1AQC - chains A and C of the 4 polymer chains in the assembly; structure by X-ray diffraction, 2.30 A resolution.

== Chain A ==
Protein: X11
Source organism: Homo sapiens
Notes: fragment: ptb domain
Reference sequence: Q02410 (APBA1_HUMAN); residues 324-494 here correspond to UniProt positions 453-623 (UniProt number = residue number + 129)
Chain sequence (172 residues; each row starts with the number of its first residue):
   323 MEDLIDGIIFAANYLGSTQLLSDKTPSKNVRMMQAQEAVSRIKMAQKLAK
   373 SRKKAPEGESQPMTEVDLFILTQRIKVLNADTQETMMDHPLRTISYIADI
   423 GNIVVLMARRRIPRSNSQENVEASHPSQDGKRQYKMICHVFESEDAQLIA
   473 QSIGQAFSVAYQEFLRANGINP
Disordered / not traced: 371-384, 434-455, 489-494
Construct notes: conflict Mse354 (Met483 in Q02410), Mse355 (Met484 in Q02410), Mse366 (Met495 in Q02410), Mse385 (Met514 in Q02410), Mse408 (Met537 in Q02410), Mse409 (Met538 in Q02410), Mse429 (Met558 in Q02410), Mse458 (Met587 in Q02410)
Modified / non-standard residues: Mse323, Mse354, Mse355, Mse366, Mse385, Mse408, Mse409, Mse429, Mse458 (selenomethionine; parent Met)

== Chain C ==
Protein: Peptide
Chain sequence (10 residues; each row starts with the number of its first residue):
     3 GYENPTYKFF

== Interface between chain A and chain C ==
Pairs across the interface (29; chain A residue first):
  Lys346(A) with Tyr9(C), hydrogen bond
  Arg353(A) with Glu5(C), salt bridge
  Leu413(A) with Asn6(C), hydrogen bond (backbone-side chain)
  Arg414(A) with Tyr9(C); Phe12(C)
  Ile416(A) with Asn6(C), hydrogen bond (backbone-side chain); Tyr9(C)
  Ser417(A) with Glu5(C); Asn6(C), hydrogen bond (backbone-backbone); Tyr9(C)
  Tyr418(A) with Gly3(C); Tyr4(C); Glu5(C)
  Ile419(A) with Gly3(C); Tyr4(C), hydrogen bond (backbone-backbone)
  Ala420(A) with Gly3(C)
  Arg431(A) with Tyr9(C); Phe12(C)
  Mse458(A) with Tyr9(C)
  Ala472(A) with Tyr4(C)
  Gln473(A) with Tyr4(C), hydrogen bond
  Phe479(A) with Tyr4(C); Glu5(C); Asn6(C)
  Ala482(A) with Thr8(C)
  Tyr483(A) with Pro7(C), hydrophobic; Thr8(C), hydrogen bond (backbone-side chain)
  Phe486(A) with Phe11(C), hydrophobic; Phe12(C), hydrophobic
Also at the interface, not in a pair above, chain A (20 interface residues in all): Mse354, Thr415, Gly476
Also at the interface, not in a pair above, chain C (10 interface residues in all): Lys10

== Summary ==
20 residues of chain A and 10 residues of chain C are in contact, with 7 hydrogen bonds and 1 salt bridge.
Polar pairs include Arg353(A)-Glu5(C), Lys346(A)-Tyr9(C) and Leu413(A)-Asn6(C).
Here chain A is X11 (Homo sapiens) and chain C is Peptide. Entry 1AQC (X11 ptb domain-10MER peptide complex)
was determined by X-ray diffraction, deposited together with 1X11.
